PDB entry 8OSH | electron microscopy, 4.90 A resolution (low resolution: residue-level contacts below are approximate; hydrogen-bond / salt-bridge calls are withheld) | chains A and B of the 5 polymer chains in the assembly

Chain A (and B):
Protein: Magnesium-chelatase subunit ChlI
Source organism: Nostoc sp. PCC 7120
Notes: EC 6.6.1.1; chain B of this document is another copy of the same molecule, construct and numbering; everything in this record applies to it too
UniProt: P58571 (CHLI_NOSS1); residues 2-374 here = UniProt positions 2-374
Chain sequence (380 residues; numbered -5 to 374; the number before each row is that of its first residue; numbers below 1 keep their minus sign (Met-5 is residue -5)):
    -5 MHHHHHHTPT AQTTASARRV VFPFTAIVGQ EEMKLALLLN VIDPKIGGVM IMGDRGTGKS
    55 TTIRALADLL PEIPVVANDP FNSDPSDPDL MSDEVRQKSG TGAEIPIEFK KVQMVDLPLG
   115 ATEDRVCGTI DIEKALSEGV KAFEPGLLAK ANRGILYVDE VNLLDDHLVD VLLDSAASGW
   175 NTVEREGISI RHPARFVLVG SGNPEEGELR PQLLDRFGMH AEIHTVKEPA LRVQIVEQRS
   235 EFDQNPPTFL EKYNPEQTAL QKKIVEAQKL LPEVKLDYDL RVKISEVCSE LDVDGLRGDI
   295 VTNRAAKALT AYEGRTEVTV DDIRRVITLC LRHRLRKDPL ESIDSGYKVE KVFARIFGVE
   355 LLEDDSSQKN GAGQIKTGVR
Unresolved in the structure: -5 to 13, 77-98, 114-115, 125-136, 177-183, 332-338, 354-374 (chain B: -5 to 13, 94-97, 125-136, 332-338, 354-374)
Sequence notes: initiating methionine (-5); expression tag (-4 to 1)
Curated features (UniProtKB/Swiss-Prot):
  - binding site (ATP): Gly47 to Ser54

Chain A / chain B interface:
Residue-residue contacts (4):
  Ser279(A) - Pro223(B)
  Ser279(A) - Ala224(B)
  Asp288(A) - Asp48(B)
  Asp288(A) - Arg49(B)
Also at the interface, not in a pair above, chain A (6 interface residues in all): His161, Ser283, Gly289, Asp293
Also at the interface, not in a pair above, chain B (7 interface residues in all): Leu113, Lys221, Val230

Overview:
The interface between chain A and chain B involves 6 residues on one side and 7 on the other. From UniProt: 8
ATP-binding residues on chain A.
Chain A and chain B are both Magnesium-chelatase subunit ChlI (Nostoc sp. PCC 7120); the structure, AAA+ motor
subunit ChlI of magnesium chelatase, pentamer spring-washer-like conformation, was determined by electron
microscopy together with 8OSF and 8OSG from the same study.
